7BME - chains F and G of the 7 polymer chains in the assembly; structure by X-ray diffraction, 2.60 A resolution.

[Chain F (and G)]
Protein: Putative regulatory protein GTNG_1019
From: Geobacillus thermodenitrificans (strain NG80-2)
Notes: chain G of this document is another copy of the same molecule, construct and numbering; everything in this record applies to it too
UniProtKB: A4IM41 (Y1019_GEOTN); residue numbers follow UniProt; this construct covers 2-87
Amino-acid sequence (94 residues; each row starts with the number of its first residue; numbers below 1 keep their minus sign (Met-6 is residue -6)):
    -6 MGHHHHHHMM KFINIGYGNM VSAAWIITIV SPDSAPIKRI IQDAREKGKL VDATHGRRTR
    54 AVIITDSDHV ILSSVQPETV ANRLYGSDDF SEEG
Disordered / not traced: -6 to 2, 79-87 (chain G: -6 to 2, 78-87)
Differences from the reference sequence: initiating methionine (-6); expression tag (-5 to 1); engineered mutation Trp18 (Arg in A4IM41)
Reported in the primary citation:
  - mutagenesis - R18W: unchanged binding to PepsA promoter-containing DNA
  - mutagenesis - R50A, R51A: abolished binding to DNA
  - mutagenesis - R32A, R50A, R51A: abolished signaling (PepsA promoter activity)
  - mutagenesis - P29S: abolished signaling
  - mutagenesis - D36S: unchanged signaling (epsA promoter activity)

[How chain F and chain G interact]
Residue-residue contacts - 37 pairs, chain F then chain G:
  Lys4(F) with Leu77(G)
  Phe5(F) with Ala16(G); Ile19(G), hydrophobic; Ile22(G), hydrophobic; Leu77(G), hydrophobic
  Gly11(F) with Pro70(G)
  Asn12(F) with Ile22(G); Val23(G); Ser24(G), hydrogen bond
  Met13(F) with Thr21(G), hydrogen bond (backbone-side chain); Ile22(G), hydrogen bond (backbone-backbone); Ala74(G), hydrophobic
  Val14(F) with Ile20(G); Thr21(G)
  Ser15(F) with Ile19(G); Ile20(G), hydrogen bond (backbone-backbone)
  Trp18(F) with Ala17(G), hydrogen bond (side chain-backbone); Trp18(G), hydrophobic; Ile19(G); Ile20(G), hydrophobic; Asp59(G)
  Arg38(F) with Arg32(G), hydrogen bond (backbone-side chain)
  Gly41(F) with Ile33(G)
  Lys42(F) with Asp61(G), salt bridge
  Leu43(F) with Pro29(G); Ile33(G)
  Val44(F) with Val23(G), hydrophobic; Ile30(G), hydrophobic; Ile33(G), hydrophobic
  Asp45(F) with Ser27(G), hydrogen bond (backbone-side chain); Pro29(G)
  Thr58(F) with Ile20(G)
  Asp59(F) with Asp59(G)
  Ser60(F) with Ile20(G); Asp61(G)
  His62(F) with Ile57(G); Asp61(G), salt bridge
Other interface residues (no listed pair), chain F (22 interface residues in all): Tyr10, Glu39, Lys40, Ile64
Other interface residues (no listed pair), chain G (22 interface residues in all): Asp36, Glu71

[Overview]
The chain F/chain G interface involves 22 residues from each chain, with 7 hydrogen bonds and 2 salt bridges.
Polar contacts include Lys42(F)-Asp61(G), His62(F)-Asp61(G) and Asn12(F)-Ser24(G). The paper reports that
R32A, R50A and R51A of chain F abolish signaling (PepsA promoter activity); R50A and R51A of chain F abolish
binding to DNA.
Chain F and chain G are both Putative regulatory protein GTNG_1019 (Geobacillus thermodenitrificans (strain
NG80-2)); the structure, Crystal structure of a R18W mutant of the DNA-binding protein RemA from Geobacillus
thermodenitrificans, was determined by X-ray diffraction together with 7BM2 and 7P1W from the same study.
